PDB entry 1N73 | X-ray diffraction, 2.90 A resolution | chains D and F of the 10 polymer chains in the assembly

Chain D:
Name: Fibrin alpha-1 chain
From: Petromyzon marinus
Reference sequence: P02674 (FIB1_PETMA); residues 82-200 here correspond to UniProt positions 87-205 (UniProt number = residue number + 5)
Sequence (119 residues; each row starts with the number of its first residue):
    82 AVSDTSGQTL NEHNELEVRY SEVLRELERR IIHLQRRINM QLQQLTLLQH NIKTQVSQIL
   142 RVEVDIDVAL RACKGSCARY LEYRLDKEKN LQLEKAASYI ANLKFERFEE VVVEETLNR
Not modelled in the structure: 82-100, 191-200

Chain F:
Name: Fibrin gamma chain
From: Petromyzon marinus
Reference sequence: P04115 (FIBG_PETMA); residues 79-408 here correspond to UniProt positions 103-432 (UniProt number = residue number + 24)
Sequence (330 residues; numbered 79 to 408; the number before each row is that of its first residue):
    79 DSGQKTVQKI LEEVRILEQI GVSHDAQIQE LSEMWRVNQQ FVTRLQQQLV DIRQTCSRSC
   139 QDTTANKISP ITGKDCQQVV DNGGKDSGLY YIKPLKAKQP FLVFCEIENG NGWTVIQHRH
   199 DGSVNFTRDW VSYREGFGYL APTLTTEFWL GNEKIHLLTG QQAYRLRIDL TDWENTHRYA
   259 DYGHFKLTPE SDEYRLFYSM YLDGDAGNAF DGFDFGDDPQ DKFYTTHLGM LFSTPERDND
   319 KYEGSCAEQD GSGWWMNRCH AGHLNGKYYF GGNYRKTDVE FPYDDGIIWA TWHDRWYSLK
   379 MTTMKLLPMG RDLSGHGGQQ QSKGNSRGDN
Not modelled in the structure: 79-82, 405-408
Disulfide bonds: Cys154-Cys183, Cys324-Cys337
Covalent attachments: N-acetylglucosamine (NAG) linked to Asn203
Metal / ion sites: Ca2+: Asp316, Asp318, Tyr320, Gly322
UniProt features mapped onto this chain:
  - binding site (Ca(2+)): Asp316, Asp318, Tyr320, Gly322
  - glycosylation: Asn203 (N-linked (GlcNAc...) asparagine)

Interface between chain D and chain F:
Residue-residue contacts - 37 pairs, chain D then chain F:
  Tyr101(D) - Val85(F)  hydrophobic
  Leu108(D) - Val85(F)
  Leu108(D) - Ile88(F)  hydrophobic
  Arg111(D) - Glu96(F)
  Ile112(D) - Val92(F)  hydrophobic
  His114(D) - Glu96(F)
  Leu115(D) - Leu95(F)
  Leu115(D) - Glu96(F)
  Arg118(D) - Gly99(F)
  Arg118(D) - Val100(F)
  Arg118(D) - Asp103(F)  salt bridge
  Gln122(D) - His102(F)
  Gln122(D) - Asp103(F)  hydrogen bond
  Gln122(D) - Ile106(F)
  Gln125(D) - Ile106(F)
  Leu129(D) - Ile106(F)
  Leu129(D) - Leu109(F)  hydrophobic
  Asn132(D) - Trp113(F)  hydrogen bond (backbone-side chain)
  Gln136(D) - Trp113(F)  hydrogen bond (side chain-backbone)
  Gln136(D) - Asn116(F)  hydrogen bond
  Gln136(D) - Gln117(F)  hydrogen bond
  Gln139(D) - Gln117(F)  hydrogen bond
  Ile140(D) - Val120(F)  hydrophobic
  Val143(D) - Gln124(F)
  Asp146(D) - Leu127(F)
  Ile147(D) - Leu127(F)  hydrophobic
  Ala150(D) - Ile130(F)  hydrophobic
  Ala150(D) - Arg131(F)
  Ala153(D) - Cys134(F)
  Cys154(D) - Cys134(F)  disulfide
  Gly156(D) - Arg136(F)
  Gly156(D) - Ser137(F)
  Gly156(D) - Cys138(F)  hydrogen bond (backbone-backbone)
  Ser157(D) - Thr133(F)  hydrogen bond (side chain-backbone)
  Ser157(D) - Cys134(F)
  Ser157(D) - Arg136(F)  hydrogen bond (side chain-backbone)
  Cys158(D) - Cys134(F)  hydrophobic
Other interface residues (no listed pair), chain D (28 interface residues in all): Leu105, Leu126, Ile133, Thr135, Leu151
Other interface residues (no listed pair), chain F (26 interface residues in all): Leu123, Ser135
Cross-chain cystine bridges: Cys154(D)-Cys134(F)

Summary:
28 residues of chain D and 26 residues of chain F are in contact, with 1 disulfide bond, 9 hydrogen bonds and
1 salt bridge. Polar contacts include Arg118(D)-Asp103(F), Gln122(D)-Asp103(F) and Asn132(D)-Trp113(F).
N-acetylglucosamine is covalently linked to Asn203(F).
Chain D is Fibrin alpha-1 chain and chain F is Fibrin gamma chain, both from Petromyzon marinus; the
structure, Fibrin D-Dimer, Lamprey complexed with the PEPTIDE LIGAND: GLY-HIS-ARG-PRO-AMIDE, was determined by
X-ray diffraction, deposited together with 1N86 and 1N8E.
